PDB entry 7NP7 | electron microscopy, 4.03 A resolution (low resolution: residue-level contacts below are approximate; hydrogen-bond / salt-bridge calls are withheld) | chains B3 and B4 of the 27 polymer chains in the assembly

[Chain B3 (and B4)]
Molecule: ESX-5 secretion system ATPase EccB5
Organism: Mycobacterium tuberculosis (strain ATCC 25618 / H37Rv)
Notes: EC 3.6.-.-; chain B4 of this document is another copy of the same molecule, construct and numbering; everything in this record applies to it too
UniProtKB: P9WNQ9 (ECCB5_MYCTU); residue numbers follow UniProt; this construct covers 1-506
Sequence (506 residues; each row starts with the number of its first residue):
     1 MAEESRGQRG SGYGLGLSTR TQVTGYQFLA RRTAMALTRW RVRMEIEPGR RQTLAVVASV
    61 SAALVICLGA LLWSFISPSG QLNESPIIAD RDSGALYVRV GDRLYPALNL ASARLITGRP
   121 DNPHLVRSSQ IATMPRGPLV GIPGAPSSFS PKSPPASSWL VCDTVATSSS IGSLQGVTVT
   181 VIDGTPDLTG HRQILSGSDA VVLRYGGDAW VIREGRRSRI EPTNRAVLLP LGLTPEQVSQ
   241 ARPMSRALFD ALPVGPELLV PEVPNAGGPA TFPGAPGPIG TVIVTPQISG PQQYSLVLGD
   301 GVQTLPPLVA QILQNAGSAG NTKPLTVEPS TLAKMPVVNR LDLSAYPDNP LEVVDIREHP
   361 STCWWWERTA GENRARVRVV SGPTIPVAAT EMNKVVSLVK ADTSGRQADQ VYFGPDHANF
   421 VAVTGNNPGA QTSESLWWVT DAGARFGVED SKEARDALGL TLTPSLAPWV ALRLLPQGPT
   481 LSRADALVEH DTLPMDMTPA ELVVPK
Disordered / not traced: 1-9, 168-174, 317-318, 425-432, 505-506 (chain B4: 1-9, 168-174, 497-506)
Cystine bridges: C162-C363

[Chain B3 / chain B4 interface]
Residue-residue contacts - 15 pairs, chain B3 then chain B4:
  R225(B3) with L332(B4); A333(B4)
  L229(B3) with T285(B4); S289(B4); P291(B4); Q293(B4); P329(B4)
  P230(B3) with S289(B4)
  T234(B3) with Q293(B4); T304(B4)
  E236(B3) with N339(B4)
  Q311(B3) with S289(B4); G290(B4)
  N315(B3) with S289(B4); P329(B4)
Other interface residues (no listed pair), chain B3 (10 interface residues in all): T223, G232, P235
Other interface residues (no listed pair), chain B4 (11 interface residues in all): V337

[Overview]
10 residues of chain B3 face 11 of chain B4 across their interface.
Chain B3 and chain B4 are both ESX-5 secretion system ATPase EccB5 (Mycobacterium tuberculosis (strain ATCC
25618 / H37Rv)); the structure, Structure of an intact ESX-5 inner membrane complex, Composite C1 model, was
determined by electron microscopy together with 7NPR, 7NPU, 7NPV, 7NPS and 7NPT from the same study.
